Entry 7URO (electron microscopy, 4.20 A resolution (low resolution: residue-level contacts below are approximate; hydrogen-bond / salt-bridge calls are withheld)); this record covers chains A and C of the 4 polymer chains in the assembly.

Chain A (and C):
Name: GEA2 isoform 1
Organism: Saccharomyces cerevisiae
Notes: chain C of this document is another copy of the same molecule, construct and numbering; everything in this record applies to it too
UniProt: A0A8H8ULJ2 (A0A8H8ULJ2_YEASX); residue numbers follow UniProt; this construct covers 1-1459
Amino-acid sequence (1459 residues; each row starts with the number of its first residue):
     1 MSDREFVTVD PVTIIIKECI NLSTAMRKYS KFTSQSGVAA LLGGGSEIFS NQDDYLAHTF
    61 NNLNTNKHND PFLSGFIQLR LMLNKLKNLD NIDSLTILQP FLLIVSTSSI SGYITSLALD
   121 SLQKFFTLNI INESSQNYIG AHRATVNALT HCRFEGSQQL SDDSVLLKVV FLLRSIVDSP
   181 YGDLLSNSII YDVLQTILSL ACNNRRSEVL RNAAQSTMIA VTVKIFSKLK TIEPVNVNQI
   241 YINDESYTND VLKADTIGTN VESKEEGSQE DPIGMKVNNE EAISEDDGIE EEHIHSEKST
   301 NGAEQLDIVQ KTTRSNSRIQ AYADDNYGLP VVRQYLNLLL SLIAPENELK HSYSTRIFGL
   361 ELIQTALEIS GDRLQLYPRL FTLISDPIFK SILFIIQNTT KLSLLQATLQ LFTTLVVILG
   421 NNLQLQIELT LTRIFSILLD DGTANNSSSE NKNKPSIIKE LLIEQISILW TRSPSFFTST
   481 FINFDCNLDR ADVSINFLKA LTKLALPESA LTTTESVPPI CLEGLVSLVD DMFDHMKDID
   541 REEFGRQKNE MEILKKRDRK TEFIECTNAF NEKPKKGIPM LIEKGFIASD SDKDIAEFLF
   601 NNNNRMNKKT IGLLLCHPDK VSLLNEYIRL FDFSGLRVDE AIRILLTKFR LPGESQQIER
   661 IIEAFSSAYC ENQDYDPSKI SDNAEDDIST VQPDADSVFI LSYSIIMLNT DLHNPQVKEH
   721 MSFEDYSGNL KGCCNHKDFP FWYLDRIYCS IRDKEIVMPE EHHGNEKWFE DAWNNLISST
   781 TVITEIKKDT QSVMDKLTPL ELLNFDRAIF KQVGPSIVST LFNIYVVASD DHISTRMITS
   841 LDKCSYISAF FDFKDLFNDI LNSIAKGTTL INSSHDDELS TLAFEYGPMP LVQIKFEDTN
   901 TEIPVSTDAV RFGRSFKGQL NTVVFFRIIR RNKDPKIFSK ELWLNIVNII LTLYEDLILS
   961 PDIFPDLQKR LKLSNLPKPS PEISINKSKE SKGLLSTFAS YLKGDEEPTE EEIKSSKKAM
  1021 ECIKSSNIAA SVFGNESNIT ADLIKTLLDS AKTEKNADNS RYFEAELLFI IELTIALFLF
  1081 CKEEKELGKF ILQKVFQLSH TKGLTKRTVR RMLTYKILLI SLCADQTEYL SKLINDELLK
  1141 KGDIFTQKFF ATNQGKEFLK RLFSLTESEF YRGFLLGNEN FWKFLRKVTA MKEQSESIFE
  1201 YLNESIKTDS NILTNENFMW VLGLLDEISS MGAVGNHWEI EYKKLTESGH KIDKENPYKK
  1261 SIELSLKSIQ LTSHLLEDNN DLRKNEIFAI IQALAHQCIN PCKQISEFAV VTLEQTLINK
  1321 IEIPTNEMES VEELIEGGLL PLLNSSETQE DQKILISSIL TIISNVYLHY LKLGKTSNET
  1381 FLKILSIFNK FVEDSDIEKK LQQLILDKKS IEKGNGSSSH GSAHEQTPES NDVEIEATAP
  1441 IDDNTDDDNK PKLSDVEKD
Unresolved in the structure: 1-10, 32-70, 155-161, 231-328, 441-454, 546-549, 781-798, 873-887, 894-902, 988-1003, 1235-1258, 1325-1327, 1418-1459
What the authors report for this chain:
  - self-association interface (contacts with another copy of this molecule): Lys124
  - mutagenesis - Y1001D: abolished growth
  - mutagenesis - Y1001D: unchanged expression
  - mutagenesis - Y1001D: unchanged catalytic activity on DeltaN17-Arf1
  - conformationally variable residues (order/disorder transition): Thr781 to Thr798
  - mutagenesis - Y1001D: abolished localization
  - mutagenesis - Y1001D: abolished catalytic activity on myristoylated-Arf1

How chain A and chain C interact:
Pairs across the interface (61; chain A residue first):
  Thr13(A) with Val417(C); Arg472(C)
  Ile14(A) with Glu368(C)
  Ile16(A) with Arg472(C)
  Lys17(A) with Gln410(C); Thr413(C); Thr414(C); Ile468(C); Arg472(C)
  Ile20(A) with Gln465(C)
  Asn21(A) with Gln406(C); Gln410(C)
  Thr24(A) with Glu464(C)
  Arg27(A) with Glu460(C); Glu464(C); Ser516(C)
  Arg80(A) with Thr471(C); Ile520(C)
  Asn84(A) with Thr471(C); Arg472(C)
  Gln123(A) with Ser216(C)
  Lys124(A) with Gln364(C); Glu368(C)
  Thr127(A) with Ile219(C); Val223(C)
  Leu128(A) with Thr365(C); Glu368(C)
  Ser164(A) with Asn212(C)
  Leu167(A) with Val209(C)
  Lys168(A) with Asn212(C)
  Phe171(A) with Phe171(C); Arg174(C); Ser216(C)
  Arg174(A) with Phe171(C)
  Val209(A) with Leu167(C); Val209(C)
  Asn212(A) with Ser164(C); Lys168(C)
  Ser216(A) with Gln123(C); Phe171(C)
  Ile219(A) with Thr127(C)
  Val223(A) with Thr127(C)
  Gln364(A) with Lys124(C)
  Glu368(A) with Ile14(C); Lys124(C); Leu128(C)
  Gln406(A) with Asn21(C)
  Gln410(A) with Lys17(C)
  Thr413(A) with Lys17(C)
  Thr414(A) with Lys17(C)
  Glu464(A) with Thr24(C); Arg27(C)
  Ser467(A) with Arg80(C)
  Ile468(A) with Thr13(C)
  Thr471(A) with Arg80(C); Asn84(C)
  Arg472(A) with Val12(C); Thr13(C); Leu86(C)
  Ser516(A) with Arg27(C)
  Ile520(A) with Arg80(C)
Also at the interface, not in a pair above, chain A (44 interface residues in all): Lys28, Asp163, Ala213, Glu361, Ile369, Ile457, Gln465
Also at the interface, not in a pair above, chain C (50 interface residues in all): Ile20, Lys28, Lys87, Asp120, Asp163, Ala213, Ile369, Ile457, Leu461, Ser467

Overview:
Chain A and chain C form an interface of 44 and 50 residues respectively. The paper reports that Y1001D of
chain A abolishes growth; conformational variability at Thr781(A).
Both chains are GEA2 isoform 1 (Saccharomyces cerevisiae). Entry 7URO (Gea2-Arf1 activation intermediate
complex (composite structure)) was determined by electron microscopy, deposited together with 7URR, 7UT4 and
7UTH.
